1R8D - chains A and B of the 4 polymer chains in the assembly; structure by X-ray diffraction, 2.70 A resolution.

# Chain A (and B)
Protein: transcription activator MtaN
Source organism: Bacillus subtilis
Notes: fragment: N-terminal truncation mutant of mta; chain B of this document is another copy of the same molecule, construct and numbering; everything in this record applies to it too
UniProtKB: P71039 (P71039_BACSU); numbering as in UniProt (aligned over 1-109)
Sequence (109 residues; row label = number of the first residue in the row):
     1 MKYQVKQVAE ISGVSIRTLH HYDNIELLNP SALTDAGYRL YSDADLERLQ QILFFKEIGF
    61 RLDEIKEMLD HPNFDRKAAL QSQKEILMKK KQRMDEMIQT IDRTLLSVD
UniProt features mapped onto this chain:
  - DNA-binding region: Val-5 to Asn-24 (H-T-H motif)
  - region: His-71 to Phe-74 (Hinge), Arg-76 to Thr-104 (Essential for dimerization)

# Interface between chain A and chain B
Residue-residue contacts (36; chain A residue first):
  Phe-54(A) / Thr-100(B)
  Phe-54(A) / Thr-104(B)
  Glu-57(A) / Met-97(B)
  Ile-58(A) / Met-97(B)
  Ile-58(A) / Ile-101(B)  hydrophobic
  Gly-59(A) / Met-97(B)
  Leu-80(A) / Ile-101(B)
  Leu-80(A) / Thr-104(B)
  Leu-80(A) / Leu-105(B)  hydrophobic
  Lys-84(A) / Ile-101(B)
  Lys-84(A) / Asp-102(B)  salt bridge
  Leu-87(A) / Met-94(B)  hydrophobic
  Leu-87(A) / Met-97(B)  hydrophobic
  Leu-87(A) / Ile-98(B)  hydrophobic
  Leu-87(A) / Ile-101(B)  hydrophobic
  Met-88(A) / Ile-98(B)  hydrophobic
  Lys-90(A) / Met-94(B)
  Lys-91(A) / Lys-91(B)
  Lys-91(A) / Asp-95(B)  salt bridge
  Met-94(A) / Leu-87(B)  hydrophobic
  Met-94(A) / Lys-90(B)
  Met-94(A) / Lys-91(B)
  Asp-95(A) / Lys-91(B)  salt bridge
  Met-97(A) / Glu-57(B)
  Met-97(A) / Ile-58(B)
  Met-97(A) / Gly-59(B)
  Met-97(A) / Leu-87(B)  hydrophobic
  Ile-98(A) / Leu-87(B)  hydrophobic
  Ile-98(A) / Met-88(B)  hydrophobic
  Ile-101(A) / Ile-58(B)  hydrophobic
  Ile-101(A) / Leu-80(B)
  Ile-101(A) / Lys-84(B)
  Ile-101(A) / Leu-87(B)  hydrophobic
  Asp-102(A) / Lys-84(B)  salt bridge
  Thr-104(A) / Leu-80(B)
  Leu-105(A) / Leu-80(B)  hydrophobic
Also at the interface, not in a pair above, chain A (21 interface residues in all): Lys-77, Gln-81, Gln-83
Also at the interface, not in a pair above, chain B (21 interface residues in all): Lys-77, Gln-81, Gln-83

# Summary
The chain A/chain B interface involves 21 residues from each chain, with 4 salt bridges. Polar contacts
include Lys-84(A)/Asp-102(B) and Lys-91(A)/Asp-95(B).
Both chains are transcription activator MtaN (Bacillus subtilis). Entry 1R8D (Crystal Structure of MtaN Bound
to DNA) was determined by X-ray diffraction, deposited together with 1R8E.
